PDB entry 4K3X | X-ray diffraction, 2.15 A resolution | chains D and F of the 6 polymer chains in the assembly

[Chain D (and F)]
Protein: Hemagglutinin HA2
Organism: Influenza A virus
Notes: chain F of this document is another copy of the same molecule, construct and numbering; everything in this record applies to it too
Chain sequence (181 residues; each row starts with the number of its first residue):
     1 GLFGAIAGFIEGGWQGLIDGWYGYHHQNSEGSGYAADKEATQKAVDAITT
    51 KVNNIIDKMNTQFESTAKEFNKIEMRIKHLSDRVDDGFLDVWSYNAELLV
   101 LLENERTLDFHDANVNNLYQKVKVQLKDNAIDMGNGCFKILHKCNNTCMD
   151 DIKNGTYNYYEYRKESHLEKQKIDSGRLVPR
Not modelled in the structure: 1-5, 176-181
Cystine bridges: Cys144-Cys148
Covalently attached groups: N-acetylglucosamine (NAG) linked to Asn145
Residues lining bound ligands:
  - 1-ethoxy-2-(2-ethoxyethoxy)ethane (P4G), molecule 1: Ile10, Asn116, Gln120
  - 1-ethoxy-2-(2-ethoxyethoxy)ethane (P4G), molecule 2: Ile18, Asp19, Gly20, Trp21, Thr41, Val45
  - 1-ethoxy-2-(2-ethoxyethoxy)ethane (P4G), molecule 3: Trp21, Val45, Ile48, Thr49, Val52
Reported in the primary citation:
  - post-translational modification sites: Asn145, Asn154

[Interface between chain D and chain F]
Contacting residue pairs (50; chain D residue first):
  Asn54(D) - Leu101(F)
  Ile55(D) - Tyr94(F)  hydrogen bond (backbone-side chain)
  Lys58(D) - Tyr94(F)
  Lys58(D) - Glu97(F)  salt bridge
  Lys58(D) - Leu101(F)
  Met59(D) - Tyr94(F)
  Asn60(D) - Asp90(F)
  Thr61(D) - Asp90(F)
  Gln62(D) - Asp86(F)  hydrogen bond
  Gln62(D) - Leu89(F)
  Gln62(D) - Asp90(F)  hydrogen bond (backbone-side chain)
  Ser65(D) - His79(F)
  Ala67(D) - His79(F)  hydrogen bond (backbone-side chain)
  Lys68(D) - Arg83(F)
  Phe70(D) - Arg76(F)
  Asn71(D) - Arg76(F)
  Glu74(D) - Arg76(F)  salt bridge
  Ile77(D) - Ile77(F)  hydrophobic
  Leu80(D) - Leu80(F)  hydrophobic
  Ser81(D) - Leu80(F)
  Ser81(D) - Arg83(F)  hydrogen bond
  Val84(D) - Val84(F)  hydrophobic
  Asp85(D) - Arg83(F)  salt bridge
  Phe88(D) - Val84(F)
  Phe88(D) - Gly87(F)
  Phe88(D) - Phe88(F)
  Phe88(D) - Val91(F)  hydrophobic
  Trp92(D) - Asp90(F)
  Trp92(D) - Val91(F)  hydrophobic
  Trp92(D) - Tyr94(F)  hydrophobic
  Asn95(D) - Asn95(F)
  Leu99(D) - Tyr94(F)
  Leu99(D) - Leu98(F)  hydrophobic
  Glu103(D) - Leu102(F)
  Arg106(D) - Leu102(F)
  Arg106(D) - Glu105(F)  salt bridge
  Arg106(D) - Arg106(F)
  Val124(D) - Asp132(F)
  Val124(D) - Gly134(F)
  Lys127(D) - Ile131(F)
  Lys127(D) - Asp132(F)  hydrogen bond (side chain-backbone)
  Asp128(D) - Lys170(F)  salt bridge
  Tyr159(D) - Lys170(F)
  Tyr160(D) - Ile131(F)
  Arg163(D) - Lys170(F)
  Arg163(D) - Ile173(F)
  Arg163(D) - Asp174(F)  salt bridge
  Lys164(D) - Asp174(F)
  Lys164(D) - Ser175(F)  hydrogen bond (side chain-backbone)
  His167(D) - Asp174(F)  salt bridge
Other interface residues (no listed pair), chain D (35 interface residues in all): Glu69, Val91, Leu102
Other interface residues (no listed pair), chain F (29 interface residues in all): Tyr119, Met133

[In short]
35 residues of chain D and 29 residues of chain F are in contact; the contacts include 7 hydrogen bonds and 7
salt bridges. Polar pairs include Lys58(D)-Glu97(F), Glu74(D)-Arg76(F) and Asp85(D)-Arg83(F). Ligands of chain
D: 3 copies of 1-ethoxy-2-(2-ethoxyethoxy)ethane. Covalently linked N-acetylglucosamine: at Asn145(D). From
the paper: modification sites Asn145(D) and Asn154(D).
Both chains are Hemagglutinin HA2 (Influenza A virus). Entry 4K3X (Crystal structure of a subtype H18
hemagglutinin homologue from A/flat-faced bat/Peru/033/2010 (H18N11)) was determined by X-ray diffraction
together with 4K3Y, 4MC5 and 4MC7 from the same study.
